4NZG - chains A and D of the 4 polymer chains in the assembly; structure by X-ray diffraction, 2.15 A resolution.

Chain A (and D):
Molecule: Integrase p46
From: Moloney murine leukemia virus
Notes: chain D of this document is another copy of the same molecule, construct and numbering; everything in this record applies to it too
Reference sequence: P03355 (POL_MLVMS); residues 9-106 here correspond to UniProt positions 1338-1435 (UniProt number = residue number + 1329)
Chain sequence (100 residues; row label = number of the first residue in the row):
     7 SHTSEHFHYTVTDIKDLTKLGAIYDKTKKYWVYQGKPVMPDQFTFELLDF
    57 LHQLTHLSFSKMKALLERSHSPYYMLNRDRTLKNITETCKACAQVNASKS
Not modelled in the structure: 7-11, 105-106
Sequence notes: expression tag (7-8)
Ion coordination: Zn2+: H58, H62, C95, C98

Interface between chain A and chain D:
Pairs across the interface (11):
  D55(A) with K96(D), salt bridge
  F56(A) with A97(D); Q100(D); V101(D), hydrophobic
  Q59(A) with Q59(D); H62(D), hydrogen bond (backbone-side chain); A97(D)
  H62(A) with Q59(D), hydrogen bond (side chain-backbone)
  A97(A) with F56(D); Q59(D)
  Q100(A) with F56(D)
Also at the interface, not in a pair above, chain A (9 interface residues in all): E52, L60, V101
Also at the interface, not in a pair above, chain D (8 interface residues in all): L60

Summary:
The interface between chain A and chain D involves 9 residues on one side and 8 on the other, with 2 hydrogen
bonds and 1 salt bridge. Among the polar pairs are D55(A)-K96(D) and Q59(A)-H62(D). H58(A), H62(A), C95(A) and
C98(A) coordinate Zn2+.
Both chains are Integrase p46 (Moloney murine leukemia virus). Entry 4NZG (Crystal Structure of the N-terminal
domain of Moloney murine leukemia virus integrase, Northeast Structural Genomics Consortium ...) was
determined by X-ray diffraction, deposited together with 3NNQ.
